7PQH - chains A and F of the 12 polymer chains in the assembly; structure by electron microscopy, 3.87 A resolution.

[Chain A]
Molecule: Target of rapamycin complex 1 subunit KOG1
Source organism: Saccharomyces cerevisiae
UniProtKB: P38873 (KOG1_YEAST); residues 1-1557 here = UniProt positions 1-1557
Sequence (1608 residues; row label = number of the first residue in the row):
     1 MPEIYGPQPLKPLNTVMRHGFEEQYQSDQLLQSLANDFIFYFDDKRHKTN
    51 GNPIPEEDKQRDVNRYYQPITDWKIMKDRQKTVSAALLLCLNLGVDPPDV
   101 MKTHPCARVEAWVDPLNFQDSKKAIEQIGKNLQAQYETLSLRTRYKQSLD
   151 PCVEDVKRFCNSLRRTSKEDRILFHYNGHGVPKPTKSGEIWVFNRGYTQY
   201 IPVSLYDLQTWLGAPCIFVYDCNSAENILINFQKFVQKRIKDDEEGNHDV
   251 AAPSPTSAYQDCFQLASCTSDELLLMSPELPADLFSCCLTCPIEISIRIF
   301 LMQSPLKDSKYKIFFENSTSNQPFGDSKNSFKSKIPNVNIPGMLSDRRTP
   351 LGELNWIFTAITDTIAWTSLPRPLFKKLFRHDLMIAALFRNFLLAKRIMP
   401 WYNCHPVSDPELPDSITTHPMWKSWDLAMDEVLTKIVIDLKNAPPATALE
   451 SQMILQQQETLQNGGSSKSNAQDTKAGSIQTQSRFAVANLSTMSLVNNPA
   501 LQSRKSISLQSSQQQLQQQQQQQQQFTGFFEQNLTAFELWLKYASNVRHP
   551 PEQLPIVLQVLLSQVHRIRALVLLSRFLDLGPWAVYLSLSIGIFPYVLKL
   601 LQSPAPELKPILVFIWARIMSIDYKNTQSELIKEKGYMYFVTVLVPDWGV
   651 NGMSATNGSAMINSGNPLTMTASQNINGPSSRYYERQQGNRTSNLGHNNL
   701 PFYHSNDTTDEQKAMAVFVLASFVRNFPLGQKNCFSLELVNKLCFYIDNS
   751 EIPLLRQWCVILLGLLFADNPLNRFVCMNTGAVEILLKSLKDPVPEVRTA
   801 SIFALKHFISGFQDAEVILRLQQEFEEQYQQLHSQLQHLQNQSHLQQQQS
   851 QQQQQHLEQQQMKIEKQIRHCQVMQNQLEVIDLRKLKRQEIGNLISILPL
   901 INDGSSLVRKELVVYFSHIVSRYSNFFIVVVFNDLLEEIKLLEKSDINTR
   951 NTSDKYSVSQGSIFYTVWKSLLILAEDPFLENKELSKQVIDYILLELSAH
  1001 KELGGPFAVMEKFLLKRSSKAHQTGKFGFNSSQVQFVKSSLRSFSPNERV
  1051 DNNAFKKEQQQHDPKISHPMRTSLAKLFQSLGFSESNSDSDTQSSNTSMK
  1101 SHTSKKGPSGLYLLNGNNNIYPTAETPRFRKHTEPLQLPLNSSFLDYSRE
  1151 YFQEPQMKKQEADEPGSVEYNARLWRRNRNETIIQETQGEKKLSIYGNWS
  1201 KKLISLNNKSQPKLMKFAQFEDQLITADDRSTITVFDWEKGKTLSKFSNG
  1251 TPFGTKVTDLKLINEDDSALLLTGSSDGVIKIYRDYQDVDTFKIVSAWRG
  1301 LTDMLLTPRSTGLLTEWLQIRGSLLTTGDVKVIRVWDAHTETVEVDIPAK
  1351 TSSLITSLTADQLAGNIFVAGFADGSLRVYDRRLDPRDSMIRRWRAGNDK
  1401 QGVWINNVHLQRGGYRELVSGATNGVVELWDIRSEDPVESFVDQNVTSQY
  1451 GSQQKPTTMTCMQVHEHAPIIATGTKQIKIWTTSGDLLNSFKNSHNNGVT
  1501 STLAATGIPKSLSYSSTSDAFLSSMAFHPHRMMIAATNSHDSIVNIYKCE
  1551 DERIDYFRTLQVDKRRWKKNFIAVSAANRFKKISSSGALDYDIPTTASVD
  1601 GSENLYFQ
Unresolved in the structure: 1-38, 313-332, 443-525, 647-707, 941-958, 1017-1068, 1087-1094, 1111-1131, 1443-1458, 1495-1519, 1552-1608
Cystine bridges: C216-C262
From the paper describing this entry:
  - mutagenesis - R884D: decreased localization
  - mutagenesis - L762P, L766P, C777R, I802N, A804E, L900P, L912Q: decreased growth

[Chain F]
Molecule: Serine/threonine-protein kinase TOR2
Source organism: Saccharomyces cerevisiae
Notes: EC 2.7.1.67, 2.7.11.1
UniProtKB: P32600 (TOR2_YEAST); numbering as in UniProt (aligned over 1-2474)
Sequence (2474 residues; row label = number of the first residue in the row):
     1 MNKYINKYTTPPNLLSLRQRAEGKHRTRKKLTHKSHSHDDEMSTTSNTDS
    51 NHNGPNDSGRVITGSAGHIGKISFVDSELDTTFSTLNLIFDKLKSDVPQE
   101 RASGANELSTTLTSLAREVSAEQFQRFSNSLNNKIFELIHGFTSSEKIGG
   151 ILAVDTLISFYLSTEELPNQTSRLANYLRVLIPSSDIEVMRLAANTLGRL
   201 TVPGGTLTSDFVEFEVRTCIDWLTLTADNNSSSSKLEYRRHAALLIIKAL
   251 ADNSPYLLYPYVNSILDNIWVPLRDAKLIIRLDAAVALGKCLTIIQDRDP
   301 ALGKQWFQRLFQGCTHGLSLNTNDSVHATLLVFRELLSLKAPYLRDKYDD
   351 IYKSTMKYKEYKFDVIRREVYAILPLLAAFDPAIFTKKYLDRIMVHYLRY
   401 LKNIDMNAANNSDKPFILVSIGDIAFEVGSSISPYMTLILDNIREGLRTK
   451 FKVRKQFEKDLFYCIGKLACALGPAFAKHLNKDLLNLMLNCPMSDHMQET
   501 LMILNEKIPSLESTVNSRILNLLSISLSGEKFIQSNQYDFNNQFSIEKAR
   551 KSRNQSFMKKTGESNDDITDAQILIQCFKMLQLIHHQYSLTEFVRLITIS
   601 YIEHEDSSVRKLAALTSCDLFIKDDICKQTSVHALHSVSEVLSKLLMIAI
   651 TDPVAEIRLEILQHLGSNFDPQLAQPDNLRLLFMALNDEIFGIQLEAIKI
   701 IGRLSSVNPAYVVPSLRKTLLELLTQLKFSNMPKKKEESATLLCTLINSS
   751 DEVAKPYIDPILDVILPKCQDASSAVASTALKVLGELSVVGGKEMTRYLK
   801 ELMPLIINTFQDQSNSFKRDAALTTLGQLAASSGYVVGPLLDYPELLGIL
   851 INILKTENNPHIRRGTVRLIGILGALDPYKHREIEVTSNSKSSVEQNAPS
   901 IDIALLMQGVSPSNDEYYPTVVIHNLMKILNDPSLSIHHTAAIQAIMHIF
   951 QNLGLRCVSFLDQIIPGIILVMRSCPPSQLDFYFQQLGSLISIVKQHIRP
  1001 HVEKIYGVIREFFPIIKLQITIISVIESISKALEGEFKRFVPETLTFFLD
  1051 ILENDQSNKRIVPIRILKSLVTFGPNLEDYSHLIMPIVVRMTEYSAGSLK
  1101 KISIITLGRLAKNINLSEMSSRIVQALVRILNNGDRELTKATMNTLSLLL
  1151 LQLGTDFVVFVPVINKALLRNRIQHSVYDQLVNKLLNNECLPTNIIFDKE
  1201 NEVPERKNYEDEMQVTKLPVNQNILKNAWYCSQQKTKEDWQEWIRRLSIQ
  1251 LLKESPSACLRSCSSLVSVYYPLARELFNASFSSCWVELQTSYQEDLIQA
  1301 LCKALSSSENPPEIYQMLLNLVEFMEHDDKPLPIPIHTLGKYAQKCHAFA
  1351 KALHYKEVEFLEEPKNSTIEALISINNQLHQTDSAIGILKHAQQHNELQL
  1401 KETWYEKLQRWEDALAAYNEKEAAGEDSVEVMMGKLRSLYALGEWEELSK
  1451 LASEKWGTAKPEVKKAMAPLAAGAAWGLEQWDEIAQYTSVMKSQSPDKEF
  1501 YDAILCLHRNNFKKAEVHIFNARDLLVTELSALVNESYNRAYNVVVRAQI
  1551 IAELEEIIKYKKLPQNSDKRLTMRETWNTRLLGCQKNIDVWQRILRVRSL
  1601 VIKPKEDAQVRIKFANLCRKSGRMALAKKVLNTLLEETDDPDHPNTAKAS
  1651 PPVVYAQLKYLWATGLQDEALKQLINFTSRMAHDLGLDPNNMIAQSVPQQ
  1701 SKRVPRHVEDYTKLLARCFLKQGEWRVCLQPKWRLSNPDSILGSYLLATH
  1751 FDNTWYKAWHNWALANFEVISMLTSVSKKKQEGSDASSVTDINEFDNGMI
  1801 GVNTFDAKEVHYSSNLIHRHVIPAIKGFFHSISLSESSSLQDALRLLTLW
  1851 FTFGGIPEATQAMHEGFNLIQIGTWLEVLPQLISRIHQPNQIVSRSLLSL
  1901 LSDLGKAHPQALVYPLMVAIKSESLSRQKAALSIIEKMRIHSPVLVDQAE
  1951 LVSHELIRMAVLWHEQWYEGLDDASRQFFGEHNTEKMFAALEPLYEMLKR
  2001 GPETLREISFQNSFGRDLNDAYEWLMNYKKSKDVSNLNQAWDIYYNVFRK
  2051 IGKQLPQLQTLELQHVSPKLLSAHDLELAVPGTRASGGKPIVKISKFEPV
  2101 FSVISSKQRPRKFCIKGSDGKDYKYVLKGHEDIRQDSLVMQLFGLVNTLL
  2151 QNDAECFRRHLDIQQYPAIPLSPKSGLLGWVPNSDTFHVLIREHREAKKI
  2201 PLNIEHWVMLQMAPDYDNLTLLQKVEVFTYALNNTEGQDLYKVLWLKSRS
  2251 SETWLERRTTYTRSLAVMSMTGYILGLGDRHPSNLMLDRITGKVIHIDFG
  2301 DCFEAAILREKFPEKVPFRLTRMLTYAMEVSGIEGSFRITCENVMKVLRD
  2351 NKGSLMAILEAFAFDPLINWGFDLPTKKIEEETGIQLPVMNANELLSNGA
  2401 ITEEEVQRVENEHKNAIRNARAMLVLKRITDKLTGNDIRRFNDLDVPEQV
  2451 DKLIQQATSVENLCQHYIGWCPFW
Unresolved in the structure: 1-84, 538-542, 562-567, 884-901, 1193-1216, 1637-1646, 1689-1703, 1777-1812, 2375-2412
UniProt features mapped onto this chain:
  - region: V2103 to R2109 (G-loop), G2276 to N2284 (Catalytic loop), H2296 to T2321 (Activation loop)
  - modified residue: T10 (Phosphothreonine)

[Interface between chain A and chain F]
Pairs across the interface (6):
  K102(A) with H997(F)
  T103(A) with R999(F), hydrogen bond
  Q119(A) with T2060(F); E2062(F)
  Q303(A) with K1038(F), hydrogen bond
  N403(A) with G1035(F)
Interface residues without a listed pair, chain A (11 interface residues in all): M101, N117, K122, M276, S277, P278
Interface residues without a listed pair, chain F (10 interface residues in all): Q996, E1034, D1079, Q2057

[Overview]
11 residues of chain A face 10 of chain F across their interface; the contacts include 2 hydrogen bonds. Among
the polar pairs are T103(A)-R999(F) and Q303(A)-K1038(F). From the paper: L762P, L766P and C777R of chain A,
among others, reduce growth; R884D of chain A reduces localization; 8 substitutions were tested in all.
Here chain A is Target of rapamycin complex 1 subunit KOG1 and chain F is Serine/threonine-protein kinase
TOR2, both from Saccharomyces cerevisiae. Entry 7PQH (Cryo-EM structure of Saccharomyces cerevisiae TOROID
(TORC1 Organized in Inhibited Domains)) was determined by electron microscopy.
